PDB entry 6E6S | X-ray diffraction, 1.45 A resolution | chain A

Chain A:
Protein: Bacterioferritin-associated ferredoxin
Organism: Pseudomonas aeruginosa
Notes: fragment: m1-l56
Reference sequence: A0A069Q647 (A0A069Q647_PSEAI); residue numbers follow UniProt; this construct covers 1-56
Chain sequence (56 residues; row label = number of the first residue in the row):
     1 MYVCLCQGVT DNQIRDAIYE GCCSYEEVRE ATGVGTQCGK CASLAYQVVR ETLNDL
Construct notes: engineered mutation E26 (Arg in A0A069Q647), S43 (Cys in A0A069Q647), Y46 (Lys in A0A069Q647)
Ion coordination: 2Fe-2S cluster Fe: C4, C6, C38, C41
Residues lining bound ligands: 2Fe-2S cluster (FES): C4, L5, C6, G35, T36, Q37, C38, K40, C41
Reported in the primary citation:
  - mutagenesis - R26E/K46Y: increased stability in response to ionic strength
  - mutagenesis - R26E/K46Y, R26E: decreased binding to BfrB
  - contacts within the chain: E26-E30 (hydrogen bond)
  - mutagenesis - C43S: increased stability (citing earlier work)
  - mutagenesis - R29E: abolished expression
  - mutagenesis - R26E: increased stability in response to low ionic strength

In short:
Ligands of chain A: 2Fe-2S cluster. The 2Fe-2S cluster Fe site is built by C4, C6, C38 and C41. From the
paper: R26E/K46Y and R26E reduce binding to BfrB; contacts within the chain involving E26 and E30; 4
substitutions were tested in all.
Chain A is Bacterioferritin-associated ferredoxin (Pseudomonas aeruginosa); the structure, 1.45 A resolution
structure of the C-terminally truncated [2Fe-2S] ferredoxin (Bfd) R26E/K46Y mutant from Pseudomonas
aeruginosa, was determined by X-ray diffraction, deposited together with 6E6Q and 6E6R.
